Entry 2C8U (X-ray diffraction, 2.00 A resolution); this record covers chains A and B.

== Chain A (and B) ==
Molecule: Glutathione S-transferase 28 kDa
Organism: Schistosoma haematobium
Notes: EC 2.5.1.18; chain B of this document is another copy of the same molecule, construct and numbering; everything in this record applies to it too
UniProt: P30113 (GST28_SCHBO); residues 1-211 here = UniProt positions 1-211
Amino-acid sequence (211 residues; each row starts with the number of its first residue):
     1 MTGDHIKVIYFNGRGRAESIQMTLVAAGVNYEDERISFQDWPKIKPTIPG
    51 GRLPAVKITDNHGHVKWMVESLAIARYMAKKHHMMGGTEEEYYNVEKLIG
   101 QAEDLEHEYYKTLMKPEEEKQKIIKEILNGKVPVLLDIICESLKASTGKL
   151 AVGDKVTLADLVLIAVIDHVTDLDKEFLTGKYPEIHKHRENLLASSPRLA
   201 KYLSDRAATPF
Not modelled in the structure: 1-3, 206-211
Construct notes: engineered mutation Q21 (Arg in P30113)
Curated features (UniProtKB/Swiss-Prot):
  - binding site (glutathione): Y10, R16, W41, K45, L53, E70, S71, D104
  - mutagenesis: Y10 (Y10F: Loss of enzyme activity)

== Chain A / chain B interface ==
Residue-residue contacts (47; chain A residue first):
  G50(A) - I138(B)
  R52(A) - D104(B)  salt bridge
  R52(A) - L135(B)
  R52(A) - I138(B)
  M68(A) - Y93(B)  hydrophobic
  V69(A) - Y93(B)  hydrogen bond (backbone-side chain)
  V69(A) - K97(B)
  E70(A) - K97(B)
  E70(A) - G100(B)
  E70(A) - Q101(B)  hydrogen bond
  E70(A) - D104(B)
  A73(A) - Y93(B)
  A73(A) - E96(B)
  A73(A) - K97(B)
  R76(A) - R76(B)
  R76(A) - Y92(B)
  R76(A) - E96(B)  salt bridge
  Y77(A) - E89(B)
  Y77(A) - Y93(B)  hydrophobic
  K80(A) - E89(B)
  K80(A) - Y92(B)
  K81(A) - E89(B)
  M85(A) - Y92(B)
  E89(A) - Y77(B)
  E89(A) - K81(B)
  Y92(A) - R76(B)
  Y92(A) - K80(B)
  Y92(A) - M85(B)
  Y93(A) - M68(B)
  Y93(A) - V69(B)  hydrogen bond (side chain-backbone)
  Y93(A) - A73(B)
  Y93(A) - I74(B)
  Y93(A) - Y77(B)  hydrophobic
  E96(A) - A73(B)
  E96(A) - R76(B)  salt bridge
  E96(A) - E96(B)
  K97(A) - V69(B)
  K97(A) - E70(B)
  K97(A) - A73(B)
  G100(A) - E70(B)
  Q101(A) - E70(B)
  D104(A) - R52(B)  salt bridge
  D104(A) - E70(B)
  H107(A) - H107(B)  hydrogen bond
  L135(A) - R52(B)
  I138(A) - G50(B)
  I138(A) - R52(B)
Interface residues without a listed pair, chain A (24 interface residues in all): I74, E90
Interface residues without a listed pair, chain B (25 interface residues in all): T88, E90

== Overview ==
24 residues of chain A and 25 residues of chain B are in contact; the contacts include 4 hydrogen bonds and 4
salt bridges. Polar contacts include R52(A)-D104(B), R76(A)-E96(B) and V69(A)-Y93(B). UniProt lists 8
glutathione-binding residues and one mutagenesis site on chain A.
Chain A and chain B are both Glutathione S-transferase 28 kDa (Schistosoma haematobium); the structure,
Structure of R21Q mutant of Sh28GST, was determined by X-ray diffraction (same publication as 2F8F, 2CA8,
2C80, 2CAI and 2CAQ).
